PDB entry 6LAB | X-ray diffraction, 3.20 A resolution | chains A and J of the 22 polymer chains in the assembly

# Chain A
Protein: Histone H3.1
From: Homo sapiens
UniProt: P68431 (H31_HUMAN); residues 0-135 here correspond to UniProt positions 1-136 (UniProt number = residue number + 1)
Chain sequence (136 residues; numbered 0 to 135; the number before each row is that of its first residue; numbering starts at 0):
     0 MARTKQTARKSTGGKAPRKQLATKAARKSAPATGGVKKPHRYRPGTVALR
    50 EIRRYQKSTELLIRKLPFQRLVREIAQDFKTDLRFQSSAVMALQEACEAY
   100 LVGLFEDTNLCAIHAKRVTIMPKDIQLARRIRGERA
Disordered / not traced: 0-37
UniProt features mapped onto this chain:
  - modified residue: Arg2 (Asymmetric dimethylarginine), Thr3 (Phosphothreonine), Lys4 (Allysine), Gln5 (5-glutamyl dopamine), Thr6 (Phosphothreonine), Arg8 (Citrulline), Lys9 (N6,N6,N6-trimethyllysine), Ser10 (ADP-ribosylserine), Thr11 (Phosphothreonine), Lys14 (N6-(2-hydroxyisobutyryl)lysine), Arg17 (Asymmetric dimethylarginine), Lys18 (N6-(2-hydroxyisobutyryl)lysine), Lys23 (N6-(2-hydroxyisobutyryl)lysine), Arg26 (Citrulline), Lys27 (N6,N6,N6-trimethyllysine), Ser28 (ADP-ribosylserine), Lys36 (N6,N6,N6-trimethyllysine), Lys37 (N6-methyllysine), Tyr41 (Phosphotyrosine), Lys56 (N6,N6,N6-trimethyllysine) and 8 more in UniProt
  - lipidation: Lys18 (N6-decanoyllysine)

# Chain J
Molecule: 169-nt DNA strand
From: other sequences
Sequence (169 nucleotides; each row starts with the number of its first residue; numbers below 1 keep their minus sign (DG-82 is residue -82)):
   -82 GCTTTTTTTTTTCACAATCCCGGTGCCGAGGCCGCTCAATTGGTCGTAGA
   -32 CAGCTCTAGCACCGCTTAAACGCACGTACGGATTCCGTACGTGCGTTTAA
    18 GCGGTGCTAGAGCTGTCTACGACCAATTGAGCGGCCTCGGCACCGGGATT
    68 GTGAAAAAAAAAAGCTGCA
Ion coordination: Ca2+: DG51 (shared with 1 residue of chain I)

# How chain A and chain J interact
Residue-residue contacts (29):
  His39(A) - DC-68(J)  salt bridge to the phosphate
  His39(A) - DA-67(J)  salt bridge to the phosphate
  Arg40(A) - DT9(J)  hydrogen bond to the base
  Arg40(A) - DG10(J)  hydrogen bond to the sugar
  Tyr41(A) - DC-68(J)  hydrogen bond to the phosphate
  Tyr41(A) - DA-67(J)  phosphate contact
  Tyr41(A) - DT9(J)  phosphate contact
  Tyr41(A) - DG10(J)  hydrogen bond to the phosphate
  Arg42(A) - DT9(J)  phosphate contact
  Pro43(A) - DG8(J)  phosphate contact
  Pro43(A) - DT9(J)  sugar contact
  Gly44(A) - DG8(J)  hydrogen bond to the phosphate
  Gly44(A) - DT9(J)  hydrogen bond to the phosphate
  Thr45(A) - DT9(J)  hydrogen bond to the phosphate
  Val46(A) - DT9(J)  hydrogen bond to the phosphate
  Val46(A) - DG10(J)  phosphate contact
  Ala47(A) - DT9(J)  phosphate contact
  Arg49(A) - DA-67(J)  hydrogen bond to the phosphate
  Arg49(A) - DA-66(J)  salt bridge to the phosphate
  Lys56(A) - DT-65(J)  salt bridge to the phosphate
  Arg63(A) - DA17(J)  sugar contact
  Arg63(A) - DG18(J)  phosphate contact
  Lys64(A) - DG18(J)  hydrogen bond to the phosphate
  Leu65(A) - DA17(J)  phosphate contact
  Leu65(A) - DG18(J)  hydrogen bond to the phosphate
  Pro66(A) - DA17(J)  phosphate contact
  Arg69(A) - DA17(J)  salt bridge to the phosphate
  Arg83(A) - DA26(J)  hydrogen bond to the phosphate
  Arg83(A) - DG27(J)  salt bridge to the phosphate

# In short
Chain A and chain J form an interface of 17 and 11 residues respectively; the contacts include 12 hydrogen
bonds and 6 salt bridges. Polar pairs include Arg40(A)-DT9(J), Arg40(A)-DG10(J) and Tyr41(A)-DC-68(J).
Chain A is Histone H3.1 (Homo sapiens) and chain J is a 169-nt DNA strand (other sequences); the structure,
169 bp nucleosome, harboring cohesive DNA termini, assembled with linker histone H1.0, was determined by X-ray
diffraction, deposited together with 7COW, 6LER, 6L9Z and 6LA2.
